Entry 7PBL (electron microscopy, 3.20 A resolution); this record covers chains D and G of the 9 polymer chains in the assembly.

# Chain D
Name: Holliday junction ATP-dependent DNA helicase RuvB
From: Streptococcus thermophilus
Notes: EC 3.6.4.12
UniProt: A0A2U2MES7 (A0A2U2MES7_STRTR); residues 19-333 here = UniProt positions 19-333
Chain sequence (315 residues; row label = number of the first residue in the row):
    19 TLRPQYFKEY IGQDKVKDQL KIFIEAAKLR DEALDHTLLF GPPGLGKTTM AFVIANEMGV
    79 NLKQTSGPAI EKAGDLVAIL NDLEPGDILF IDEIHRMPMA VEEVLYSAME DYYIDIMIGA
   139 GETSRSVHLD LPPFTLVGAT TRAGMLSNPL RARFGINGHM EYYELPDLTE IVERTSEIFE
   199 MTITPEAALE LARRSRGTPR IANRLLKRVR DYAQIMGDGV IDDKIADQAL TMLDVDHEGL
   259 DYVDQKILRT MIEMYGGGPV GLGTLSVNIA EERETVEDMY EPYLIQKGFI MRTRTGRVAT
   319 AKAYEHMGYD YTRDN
Disordered / not traced: 332-333
Residues lining bound ligands: ADP (adenosine-5'-diphosphate): Leu20, Tyr28, Ile29, Pro61, Gly62, Leu63, Gly64, Lys65, Thr66, Thr67, Tyr181, Ile189, Pro217, Arg218
What the authors report for this chain:
  - binding site for random DNA sequence: Arg310, Arg312, Arg315
  - binding site for ATP-gamma-S: Arg21, Lys65, Arg171, Arg218
  - contacts within the chain: Leu20-Thr193 (hydrophobic contact)
  - binding site for ADP: Arg21

# Chain G
Name: Holliday junction ATP-dependent DNA helicase RuvA
From: Salmonella typhimurium
Notes: EC 3.6.4.12
UniProt: A0A0M0QTS9 (A0A0M0QTS9_SALTM); numbering as in UniProt (aligned over 156-203)
Chain sequence (48 residues; each row starts with the number of its first residue):
   156 SEDAEQEAVA ALVALGYKPQ EASRMVSKIA RPDASSETLI RDALRAAL

# Chain D / chain G interface
Residue-residue contacts - 12 pairs, chain D then chain G:
  Gly92(D) - Leu170(G)
  Gly92(D) - Tyr172(G)
  Ala96(D) - Leu203(G)  hydrophobic
  Asn99(D) - Arg196(G)
  Ile134(D) - Leu170(G)  hydrophobic
  Ile136(D) - Ala165(G)
  Ile136(D) - Ala166(G)  hydrophobic
  Ile136(D) - Ala169(G)  hydrophobic
  Arg143(D) - Glu162(G)  salt bridge
  His146(D) - Glu192(G)
  Leu147(D) - Arg196(G)
  Asp148(D) - Arg196(G)  hydrogen bond (backbone-side chain)
Interface residues without a listed pair, chain D (16 interface residues in all): Lys90, Ala91, Asp93, Val95, Asp100, Met135, Leu149
Interface residues without a listed pair, chain G (10 interface residues in all): Leu199

# Summary
The interface between chain D and chain G involves 16 residues on one side and 10 on the other; the contacts
include 1 hydrogen bond and 1 salt bridge. Among the polar pairs are Arg143(D)-Glu162(G) and
Asp148(D)-Arg196(G). The paper reports a binding site for ATP-gamma-S at Arg21(D), Lys65(D) and Arg171(D)
among others; a binding site for random DNA sequence at Arg310(D), Arg312(D) and Arg315(D).
Chain D is Holliday junction ATP-dependent DNA helicase RuvB (Streptococcus thermophilus) and chain G is
Holliday junction ATP-dependent DNA helicase RuvA (Salmonella typhimurium); the structure, RuvAB branch
migration motor complexed to the Holliday junction - RuvB AAA+ state s1 [t2 dataset], was determined by
electron microscopy (same publication as 7PBM, 7PBN, 7PBO, 7PBP, 7PBQ, 7PBR and 3 further entries).
